PDB entry 5HRT | X-ray diffraction, 2.00 A resolution | chains A and B

# Chain A
Molecule: Ectonucleotide pyrophosphatase/phosphodiesterase family member 2
Organism: Mus musculus
Notes: EC 3.1.4.39
UniProtKB: Q9R1E6 (ENPP2_MOUSE); aligned to UniProt positions 36-858 over residues 36-858 (the alignment contains insertions or deletions, so no single offset holds)
Chain sequence (831 residues; row label = number of the first residue in the row):
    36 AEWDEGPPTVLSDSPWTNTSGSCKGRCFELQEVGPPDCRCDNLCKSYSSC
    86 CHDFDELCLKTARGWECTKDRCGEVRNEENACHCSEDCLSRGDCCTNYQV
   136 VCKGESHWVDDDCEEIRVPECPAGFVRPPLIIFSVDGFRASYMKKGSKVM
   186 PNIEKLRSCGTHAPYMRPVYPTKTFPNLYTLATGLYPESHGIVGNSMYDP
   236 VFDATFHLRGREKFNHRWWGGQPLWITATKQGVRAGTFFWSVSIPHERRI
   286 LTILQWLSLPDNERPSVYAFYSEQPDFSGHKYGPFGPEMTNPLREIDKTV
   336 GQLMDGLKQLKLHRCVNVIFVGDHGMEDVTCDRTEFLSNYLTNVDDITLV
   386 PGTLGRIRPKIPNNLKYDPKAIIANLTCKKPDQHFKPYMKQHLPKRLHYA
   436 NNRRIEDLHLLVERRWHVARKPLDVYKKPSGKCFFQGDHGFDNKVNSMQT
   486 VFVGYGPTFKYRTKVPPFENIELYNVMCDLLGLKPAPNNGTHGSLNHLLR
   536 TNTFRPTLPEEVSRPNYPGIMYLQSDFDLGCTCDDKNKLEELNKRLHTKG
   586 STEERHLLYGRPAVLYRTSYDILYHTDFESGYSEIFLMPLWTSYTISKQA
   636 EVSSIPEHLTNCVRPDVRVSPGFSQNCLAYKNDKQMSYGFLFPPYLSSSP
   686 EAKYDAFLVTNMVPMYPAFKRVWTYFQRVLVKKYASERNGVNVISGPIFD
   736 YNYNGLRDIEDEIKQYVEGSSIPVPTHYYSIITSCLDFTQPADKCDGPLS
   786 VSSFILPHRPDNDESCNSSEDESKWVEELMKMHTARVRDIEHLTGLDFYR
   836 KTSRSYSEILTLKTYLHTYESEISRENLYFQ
Unresolved in the structure: 36-51, 67-71, 570-585, 859-866
Differences from the reference sequence: expression tag (859-866)
UniProt features mapped onto this chain:
  - motif: Arg126 to Asp128 (Cell attachment site)
  - active site: Thr209 (Nucleophile)
  - binding site (Zn(2+)): Asp171, Thr209, Asp311, His315, Asp358, His359, His474
  - binding site (1-(9Z-octadecenoyl)-sn-glycero-3-phosphate): Thr209, Asn230, Asp311, His474
  - binding site (1-hexadecanoyl-sn-glycero-3-phosphate): Thr209, Asn230, Asp311, His474
  - binding site (1-tetradecanoyl-sn-glycerol 3-phosphate): Thr209, Asn230, Asp311, His474
  - glycosylation (N-linked (GlcNAc...) asparagine): Asn53, Asn410, Asn524
Disulfides: Cys58-Cys75, Cys62-Cys93, Cys73-Cys86, Cys79-Cys85, Cys102-Cys119, Cys107-Cys137, Cys117-Cys130, Cys123-Cys129, Cys148-Cys194, Cys156-Cys350, Cys366-Cys468, Cys413-Cys801, Cys566-Cys662, Cys568-Cys647, Cys770-Cys780
Covalently attached groups: N-acetylglucosamine (NAG) linked to Asn410, Asn524
Bound ions: K+: Asp147, Tyr665, Asp668, Met671; Zn2+ site 1: Asp171, Thr209, Asp358, His359; Zn2+ site 2: Asp311, His315, His474; Ca2+: Asp735, Asn737, Asn739, Leu741; Na+: Asn797, Ser800, Ser803

# Chain B
Molecule: modified DNA
Sequence (34 nucleotides; row label = number of the first residue in the row):
  2001 CCTGGACGGAACCXGAATXCTTTTGGTCTCCXGG
Modified residues: OMC (o2'-methylycytidine-5'-monophosphate) at position 2007, OMG (o2'-methylguanosine-5'-monophosphate) at position 2009, A2M (2'-O-methyladenosine 5'-(dihydrogen phosphate)) at position 2014, OMG (o2'-methylguanosine-5'-monophosphate) at position 2015, A2M (2'-O-methyladenosine 5'-(dihydrogen phosphate)) at position 2019, OMC (o2'-methylycytidine-5'-monophosphate) at position 2020, A2M (2'-O-methyladenosine 5'-(dihydrogen phosphate)) at position 2032, OMG (o2'-methylguanosine-5'-monophosphate) at position 2033, OMG (o2'-methylguanosine-5'-monophosphate) at position 2034
Bound ions: Ca2+: OMG_2009, DG2025

# How chain A and chain B interact
Pairs across the interface (46; chain A residue first):
  Thr240(A) - DT2021(B)  sugar contact
  Thr240(A) - DT2022(B)  phosphate contact
  His242(A) - DT2022(B)  base contact
  Arg244(A) - A2M_2014(B)  base contact
  Arg244(A) - OMG_2015(B)  hydrogen bond to the base
  Arg244(A) - DA2016(B)  base contact
  Arg244(A) - DT2021(B)  base contact
  Arg244(A) - DT2022(B)  hydrogen bond to the base
  Arg244(A) - DT2023(B)  hydrogen bond to the base
  Gly245(A) - OMC_2020(B)  phosphate contact
  Gly245(A) - DT2021(B)  phosphate contact
  Arg246(A) - OMC_2020(B)  hydrogen bond to the sugar
  Arg246(A) - DT2021(B)  hydrogen bond to the phosphate
  Glu247(A) - DT2021(B)  hydrogen bond to the phosphate
  Phe312(A) - DC2012(B)  phosphate contact
  His315(A) - DA2011(B)  phosphate contact
  His315(A) - DC2012(B)  salt bridge to the phosphate
  Lys316(A) - DC2028(B)  salt bridge to the phosphate
  Phe371(A) - OMG_2009(B)  phosphate contact
  Pro386(A) - DA2010(B)  sugar contact
  Pro386(A) - DA2011(B)  phosphate contact
  Gly387(A) - DA2010(B)  phosphate contact
  Gly387(A) - DA2011(B)  phosphate contact
  His452(A) - DA2010(B)  sugar contact
  His452(A) - DA2011(B)  sugar contact
  Ala454(A) - DA2010(B)  phosphate contact
  Arg455(A) - DA2010(B)  hydrogen bond to the phosphate
  Lys456(A) - OMG_2009(B)  base contact
  Lys456(A) - DA2010(B)  phosphate contact
  Pro457(A) - OMG_2009(B)  phosphate contact
  Leu458(A) - OMG_2009(B)  hydrogen bond to the phosphate
  Ser465(A) - OMC_2007(B)  phosphate contact
  Ser465(A) - DG2008(B)  hydrogen bond to the phosphate
  Gly466(A) - DG2008(B)  phosphate contact
  Lys467(A) - DA2006(B)  base contact
  Lys467(A) - OMC_2007(B)  hydrogen bond to the base
  Lys467(A) - DG2008(B)  phosphate contact
  Lys467(A) - DC2028(B)  hydrogen bond to the base
  Lys467(A) - DT2029(B)  hydrogen bond to the base
  Phe469(A) - OMC_2007(B)  base contact
  Phe469(A) - DA2011(B)  base contact
  Phe469(A) - DT2027(B)  stacking on the base
  Phe469(A) - DC2028(B)  base contact
  Phe470(A) - DA2010(B)  base contact
  Phe470(A) - DA2011(B)  base contact
  Asp473(A) - DA2011(B)  sugar contact
Other interface residues (no listed pair), chain A (28 interface residues in all): Cys366, Lys395, Val453, Asp459
Other interface residues (no listed pair), chain B (18 interface residues in all): DC2013

# Overview
The interface between chain A and chain B involves 28 residues on one side and 18 on the other; the contacts
include 12 hydrogen bonds, 2 salt bridges and 1 aromatic stacking contact. Among the polar pairs are
Arg244(A)-OMG_2015(B), Arg244(A)-DT2022(B) and Arg244(A)-DT2023(B).
Chain A is Ectonucleotide pyrophosphatase/phosphodiesterase family member 2 (Mus musculus) and chain B is
modified DNA; the structure, Crystal structure of mouse autotaxin in complex with a DNA aptamer, was
determined by X-ray diffraction.
